8X2L - chains B and L of the 4 polymer chains in the assembly; structure by electron microscopy, 2.99 A resolution.

[Chain B]
Molecule: Cytochrome b-245 heavy chain
Organism: Homo sapiens
UniProtKB: P04839 (CY24B_HUMAN); residues 1-570 here = UniProt positions 1-570
Chain sequence (570 residues; each row starts with the number of its first residue):
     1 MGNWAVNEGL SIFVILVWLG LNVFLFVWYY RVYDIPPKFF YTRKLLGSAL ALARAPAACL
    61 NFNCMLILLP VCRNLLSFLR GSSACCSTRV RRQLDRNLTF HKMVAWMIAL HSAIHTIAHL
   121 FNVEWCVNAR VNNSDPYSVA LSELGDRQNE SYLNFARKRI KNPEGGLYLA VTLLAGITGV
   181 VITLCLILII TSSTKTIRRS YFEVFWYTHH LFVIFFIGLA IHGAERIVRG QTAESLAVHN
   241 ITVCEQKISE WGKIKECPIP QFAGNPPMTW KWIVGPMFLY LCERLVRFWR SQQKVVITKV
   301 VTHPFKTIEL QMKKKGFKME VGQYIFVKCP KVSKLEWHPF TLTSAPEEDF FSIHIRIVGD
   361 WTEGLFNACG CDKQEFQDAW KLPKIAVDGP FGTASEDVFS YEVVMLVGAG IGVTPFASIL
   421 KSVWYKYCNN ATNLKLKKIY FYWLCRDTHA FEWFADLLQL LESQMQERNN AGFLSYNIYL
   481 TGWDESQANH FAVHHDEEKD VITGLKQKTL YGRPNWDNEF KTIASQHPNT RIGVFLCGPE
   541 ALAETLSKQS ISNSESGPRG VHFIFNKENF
Not modelled in the structure: 1-7, 84-87, 373-380, 483-506, 569-570
Disulfides: Cys244-Cys257
Covalently attached groups: N-acetylglucosamine (NAG) linked to Asn132, Asn149, Asn240
Metal / ion sites: heme Fe site 1: His101, His209; heme Fe site 2: His115, His222; Mg2+: Glu203, Asp360 (together with FAD)
Ligand contacts:
  - FAD (flavin-adenine dinucleotide): Arg199, Ser200, Tyr201, Phe202, Glu203, Tyr324, Trp337, His338, Pro339, Phe340, Thr341, His354, Ile355, Arg356, Val358, Gly359, Asp360, Trp361, Thr362, Thr414
  - heme (HEM), molecule 1: Arg54, Ala57, Leu60, Asn61, Cys64, Ser112, His115, Thr116, His119, Ala175, Gly176, Gly179, Val180, Ile182, Thr183, Phe215, Leu219, His222, Gly223, Ala224, Glu225, Arg226, Ile227, Val228, Pro266, Pro267, Met268, Thr269
  - heme (HEM), molecule 2: Ile67, Leu68, Val71, Arg73, Leu98, His101, Lys102, Ala105, Leu186, Ile189, Ile190, Ser193, Arg198, Phe202, Phe205, Trp206, His209, His210, Phe212, Phe215, Phe216, Tyr280, Glu283, Arg284, Arg287, Phe326
Swiss-Prot annotation at these positions:
  - binding site (heme b): His101, His115, Trp206, His209, His222, Arg226, Ile227, Met268, Tyr280, Arg287
  - binding site (FAD): Arg199, Ser200, Trp337, His338, Pro339, Thr341, His354, Arg356, Trp361, Thr362
  - binding site (NADPH): Ile411, Arg446, Thr481, Arg513
  - glycosylation (N-linked (GlcNAc...) asparagine): Asn132, Asn149, Asn240
  - cross-link (Glycyl lysine isopeptide (Lys-Gly)): Lys161 (interchain with G-Cter in ubiquitin), Lys255 (interchain with G-Cter in ubiquitin), Lys294 (interchain with G-Cter in ubiquitin), Lys299 (interchain with G-Cter in ubiquitin), Lys306 (interchain with G-Cter in ubiquitin), Lys328 (interchain with G-Cter in ubiquitin), Lys334 (interchain with G-Cter in ubiquitin), Lys381 (interchain with G-Cter in ubiquitin), Lys506 (interchain with G-Cter in ubiquitin), Lys567 (interchain with G-Cter in ubiquitin)
  - natural variant: Trp18 (W18C: In CGDX), Gly20 (G20R: In CGDX), Tyr41 (Y41D: In CGDX), Arg54 to Ala55 (deletion: In CGDX), Arg54 (R54M: In CGDX; R54S: In CGDX), Ala55 (A55D: In CGDX), Ala57 (A57E: In CGDX), Cys59 (C59R: In CGDX; C59W: In CGDX), His101 (H101R: In CGDX; H101Y: In CGDX), His119 (H119R: In CGDX), Ala156 (A156T: In CGDX), Thr178 (T178P: In IMD34), 42 further natural variant entries in UniProt
  - mutagenesis: Phe570 (F570A: Moderately decreases superoxide-generating NADPH oxidase activity; F570G: Moderately decreases superoxide-generating NADPH oxidase activity)
From the paper describing this entry:
  - post-translational modification sites: Asn132, Asn149
  - binding site for heme: Phe215
  - heme coordination: His101, His115, His209, His222

[Chain L]
Molecule: 7D5 Fab light chain
Organism: Mus musculus
Notes: antibody fragment or engineered binder
Chain sequence (236 residues; row label = number of the first residue in the row; numbers below 1 keep their minus sign (Met-22 is residue -22)):
   -22 MKKNIAFLLA SMFVFSIATN AYADIQLTQT TSSLSASLGD RVTISCRASQ DISNYLNWYQ
    38 QKPDGTVKLL IYYTSKLHSG VPSRFTASGS GRDYSLAISN LEQEDIATYF CQQVFSLPWT
    98 FGGGTKLEIK RADAAPTVSI FPPSSEQLTS GGASVVCFLN NFYPKDINVK WKIDGSERQN
   158 GVLNSWTDQD SKDSTYSMSS TLTLTKDEYE RHNSYTCEAT HKTSTSPIVK SFNRNE
Not modelled in the structure: -22 to 0, 108-213
Disulfides: Cys23-Cys88

[How chain B and chain L interact]
Contacting residue pairs (13):
  Glu143(B) - Tyr32(L)  hydrogen bond (backbone-side chain)
  Glu143(B) - Tyr50(L)
  Glu143(B) - Lys53(L)  salt bridge
  Asp146(B) - Ser30(L)
  Asp146(B) - Tyr32(L)
  Asp146(B) - Tyr50(L)
  Asp146(B) - Phe92(L)
  Arg147(B) - Tyr32(L)
  Arg147(B) - Val91(L)  hydrogen bond (side chain-backbone)
  Arg147(B) - Phe92(L)
  Arg159(B) - Ser30(L)  hydrogen bond (side chain-backbone)
  Arg159(B) - Asn31(L)
  Arg159(B) - Tyr50(L)  hydrogen bond
Other interface residues (no listed pair), chain B (6 interface residues in all): Gln148, Glu150

[Overview]
6 residues of chain B and 7 residues of chain L are in contact, with 4 hydrogen bonds and 1 salt bridge. Polar
pairs include Glu143(B)-Lys53(L), Glu143(B)-Tyr32(L) and Arg147(B)-Val91(L). Chain B binds flavin-adenine
dinucleotide and heme. The paper reports a binding site for heme at Phe215(B); heme coordination by His101(B),
His115(B) and His209(B) among others.
Chain B is Cytochrome b-245 heavy chain (Homo sapiens) and chain L is 7D5 Fab light chain (Mus musculus); the
structure, Structure of human phagocyte NADPH oxidase in the resting state in the presence of 2 mM ..., was
determined by electron microscopy.
